Entry 4I3D (X-ray diffraction, 2.30 A resolution); this record covers chain A.

== Chain A ==
Molecule: Bilirubin-inducible fluorescent protein UnaG
Organism: Anguilla japonica
Reference sequence: P0DM59 (UNAG_ANGJA); residues 1-139 here = UniProt positions 1-139
Chain sequence (139 residues; row label = number of the first residue in the row):
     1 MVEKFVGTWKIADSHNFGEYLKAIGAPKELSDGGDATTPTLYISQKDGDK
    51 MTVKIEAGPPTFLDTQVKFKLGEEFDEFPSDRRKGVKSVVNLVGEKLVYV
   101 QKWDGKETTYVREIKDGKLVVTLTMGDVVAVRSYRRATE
Differences from the reference sequence: engineered mutation Ala57 (Asn in P0DM59)
Small-molecule neighbours: Bilirubin IX alpha (BLR; 3-[5-[(Z)-(4-ethenyl-3-methyl-5-oxidanylidene-pyrrol-2-ylidene)methyl]-2-[[5-[(Z)-(3-ethenyl-4-methyl-5-oxidanylidene-pyrrol-2-ylidene)methyl]-3-(3-hydroxy-3-oxopropyl)-4-methyl-1H-pyrrol-2-yl]methyl]-4-methyl-1H-pyrrol-3-yl]propanoic acid): Phe5, Phe17, Tyr20, Leu21, Leu30, Thr37, Leu41, Ile43, Met51, Val53, Ile55, Ala57, Leu63, Thr65, Val67, Phe69, Glu77, Pro79, Ser80, Asp81, Leu97, Tyr99, Tyr110, Arg112, Leu119, Val121, Leu123, Arg132, Tyr134
UniProt features mapped onto this chain:
  - binding site ((4Z,15Z)-bilirubin IXalpha): Thr61, Ser80, Arg112, Arg132 to Tyr134

== In short ==
Ligands of chain A: Bilirubin IX alpha. Curated annotation (UniProt) lists 6 (4Z,15Z)-bilirubin
IXalpha-binding residues.
Chain A is Bilirubin-inducible fluorescent protein UnaG (Anguilla japonica); the structure, Crystal structure
of fluorescent protein UnaG N57A mutant, was determined by X-ray diffraction, deposited together with 4I3B and
4I3C.
